PDB entry 7AR7 | electron microscopy, 3.72 A resolution | chains C and V of the 46 polymer chains in the assembly

== Chain C ==
Protein: NADH dehydrogenase [ubiquinone] iron-sulfur protein 3
Organism: Arabidopsis thaliana
Notes: EC 7.1.1.2
UniProt: Q95748 (NDUS3_ARATH); residues 1-185 here = UniProt positions 1-185
Sequence (185 residues; row label = number of the first residue in the row):
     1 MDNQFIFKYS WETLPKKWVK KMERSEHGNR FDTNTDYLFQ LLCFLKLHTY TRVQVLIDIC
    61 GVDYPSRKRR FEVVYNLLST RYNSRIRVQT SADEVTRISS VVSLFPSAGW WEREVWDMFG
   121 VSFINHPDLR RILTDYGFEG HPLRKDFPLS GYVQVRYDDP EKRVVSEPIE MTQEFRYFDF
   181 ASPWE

== Chain V ==
Protein: Probable NADH dehydrogenase [ubiquinone] 1 alpha subcomplex subunit 5, mitochondrial
Organism: Arabidopsis thaliana
UniProt: Q9FLX7 (NDUA5_ARATH); numbering as in UniProt (aligned over 12-151)
Sequence (140 residues; each row starts with the number of its first residue):
    12 AKVKQTTGIV GLDVVPNARA VLIDLYSKTL KEIQAVPEDE GYRKAVESFT RQRLNVCKEE
    72 EDWEMIEKRL GCGQVEELIE EARDELTLIG KMIEWDPWGV PDDYECEVIE NDAPIPKHVP
   132 QHRPGPLPEQ FYKTLEGLIA

== Interface between chain C and chain V ==
Contacting residue pairs - 66 pairs, chain C then chain V:
  Met1(C) - Pro135(V)
  Met1(C) - Leu138(V)  hydrophobic
  Asp2(C) - Pro135(V)
  Phe5(C) - Phe142(V)
  Phe5(C) - Leu146(V)  hydrophobic
  Lys8(C) - Leu146(V)
  Tyr9(C) - Ala56(V)
  Tyr9(C) - Leu146(V)  hydrophobic
  Glu12(C) - Leu149(V)
  Glu12(C) - Ile150(V)
  Thr13(C) - Tyr53(V)
  Pro15(C) - Pro108(V)
  Lys16(C) - Tyr115(V)  hydrogen bond (backbone-side chain)
  Lys17(C) - Asp107(V)
  Lys17(C) - Pro108(V)  hydrogen bond (side chain-backbone)
  Lys17(C) - Pro112(V)
  Trp18(C) - Met103(V)  hydrophobic
  Trp18(C) - Pro108(V)  hydrophobic
  Val19(C) - Tyr115(V)  hydrogen bond (backbone-side chain)
  Lys20(C) - Glu116(V)
  Lys20(C) - Cys117(V)
  Lys20(C) - Glu118(V)  hydrogen bond (backbone-backbone)
  Lys21(C) - Glu118(V)
  Lys21(C) - Ile120(V)
  Met22(C) - Glu118(V)  hydrogen bond (backbone-backbone)
  Met22(C) - Val119(V)
  Met22(C) - Ile120(V)  hydrogen bond (backbone-backbone)
  Glu23(C) - Ile120(V)
  Glu23(C) - Asn122(V)  hydrogen bond
  Arg24(C) - Ile120(V)  hydrogen bond (backbone-backbone)
  Arg24(C) - Glu121(V)  salt bridge
  Arg24(C) - Asn122(V)
  Ser25(C) - Asn122(V)
  Glu26(C) - Ala124(V)
  Glu26(C) - Ile126(V)
  Glu26(C) - Gln132(V)
  His27(C) - Ile126(V)
  Gln40(C) - Trp106(V)
  Cys43(C) - Lys102(V)  hydrogen bond
  Cys43(C) - Trp106(V)  hydrophobic
  Phe44(C) - Tyr53(V)  hydrophobic
  Phe44(C) - Leu99(V)  hydrophobic
  Phe44(C) - Met103(V)  hydrophobic
  Leu47(C) - Asp95(V)
  Leu47(C) - Glu96(V)
  Leu47(C) - Leu99(V)  hydrophobic
  His48(C) - Tyr53(V)
  His48(C) - Glu96(V)  salt bridge
  His48(C) - Leu99(V)
  Thr49(C) - Phe60(V)
  Thr49(C) - Glu92(V)
  Thr49(C) - Glu96(V)  hydrogen bond
  Tyr50(C) - Phe60(V)
  Tyr50(C) - Gln141(V)
  Tyr50(C) - Phe142(V)  hydrophobic
  Tyr50(C) - Thr145(V)  hydrogen bond
  Arg52(C) - Glu92(V)
  Arg52(C) - Asp95(V)  salt bridge
  Arg81(C) - Cys83(V)  hydrogen bond (side chain-backbone)
  Arg81(C) - Gly84(V)
  Arg81(C) - Glu88(V)  salt bridge
  Arg81(C) - Glu92(V)  salt bridge
  Tyr82(C) - Glu92(V)  hydrogen bond
  Tyr82(C) - Phe142(V)  hydrophobic
  Asn83(C) - His133(V)  hydrogen bond
  Arg85(C) - His133(V)  hydrogen bond
Other interface residues (no listed pair), chain C (35 interface residues in all): Trp11, Phe39, Leu78
Other interface residues (no listed pair), chain V (45 interface residues in all): Gly52, Arg64, Thr98, Trp109, Gly110, Val111, Asp123, Arg134, Tyr143

== Summary ==
35 residues of chain C face 45 of chain V across their interface; the contacts include 15 hydrogen bonds and 5
salt bridges. Polar contacts include Arg24(C)-Glu121(V), His48(C)-Glu96(V) and Arg52(C)-Asp95(V).
Chain C is NADH dehydrogenase [ubiquinone] iron-sulfur protein 3 and chain V is Probable NADH dehydrogenase
[ubiquinone] 1 alpha subcomplex subunit 5, mitochondrial, both from Arabidopsis thaliana; the structure,
Cryo-EM structure of Arabidopsis thaliana complex-I (open conformation), was determined by electron microscopy
together with 7AQQ, 7AQR, 7AQW, 7AR8, 7AR9, 7ARB, 7ARC and 7ARD from the same study.
